3MDG - chains A and B of the 3 polymer chains in the assembly; structure by X-ray diffraction, 2.22 A resolution.

# Chain A (and B)
Molecule: Cleavage and polyadenylation specificity factor subunit 5
From: Homo sapiens
Notes: chain B of this document is another copy of the same molecule, construct and numbering; everything in this record applies to it too
UniProt: O43809 (CPSF5_HUMAN); residue numbers follow UniProt; this construct covers 1-227
Amino-acid sequence (227 residues; numbered 1 to 227; the number before each row is that of its first residue):
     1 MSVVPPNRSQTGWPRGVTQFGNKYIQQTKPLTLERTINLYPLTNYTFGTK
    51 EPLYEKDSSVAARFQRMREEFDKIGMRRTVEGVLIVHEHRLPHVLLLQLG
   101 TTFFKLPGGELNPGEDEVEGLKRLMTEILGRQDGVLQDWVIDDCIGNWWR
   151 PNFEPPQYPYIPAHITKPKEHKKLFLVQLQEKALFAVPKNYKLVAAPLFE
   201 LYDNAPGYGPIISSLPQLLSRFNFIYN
Unresolved in the structure: 1-27 (chain B: 1-17)
Swiss-Prot annotation at these positions:
  - region: Thr102 to Phe104 (Interaction with RNA)
  - motif: Gly109 to Gly130 (Nudix box)
  - site (Interaction with RNA): Glu55, Arg63
  - modified residue: Ser2 (N-acetylserine), Arg15 (Omega-N-methylarginine), Lys23 (N6-acetyllysine), Lys29 (N6-acetyllysine), Tyr40 (Phosphotyrosine), Lys56 (N6-acetyllysine)
  - mutagenesis: Lys23 (K23R: Abolishes acetylation), Lys29 (K29R: No effect on acetylation), Glu55 (E55A: Reduces affinity for UGUA RNA by 88%), Arg63 (R63S: Reduces affinity for UGUA RNA by 99%), Glu81 (E81A: Reduces affinity for UGUA RNA by 12%), Phe103 (F103A: Reduces affinity for UGUA RNA by 99%; F103W: Reduces affinity for UGUA RNA by over 90%), Glu154 (E154A: Reduces affinity for UGUA RNA by 50%), Tyr158 (Y158A: Abolishes interaction with CPSF6; when associated with A-160), Tyr160 (Y160A: Abolishes interaction with CPSF6; when associated with A-158), Leu218 (L218R: Reduces interactions with CPSF6 and CPSF7 and decreases mRNA 3'-processing activity)
Reported in the primary citation:
  - binding site for the 6-nt RNA strand: Glu55, Asp57, Arg63, Leu99, Thr102, Phe103, Phe104, Tyr208, Gly209
  - binding site for glycerol: Glu81, Leu106
  - specificity-determining residues: Glu55
  - mutagenesis - E55A, R63S, E81A, F103A, F103W: decreased binding to RNA
  - conformationally variable residues (loop rearrangement, side-chain flip): Gly21 to Lys29, Arg63
  - mutagenesis - E55A, R63S, E81A, F103A, F103W: decreased binding to the 6-nt RNA strand

# Chain A / chain B interface
Contacting residue pairs - 58 pairs, chain A then chain B:
  Lys29(A) - Glu117(B)  salt bridge
  Leu31(A) - Thr32(B)
  Thr32(A) - Arg35(B)  hydrogen bond
  Thr32(A) - Asp142(B)
  Thr32(A) - Asp143(B)  hydrogen bond
  Thr32(A) - Cys144(B)
  Leu33(A) - Asp142(B)  hydrogen bond (backbone-backbone)
  Leu33(A) - Cys144(B)
  Leu33(A) - Phe175(B)  hydrophobic
  Glu34(A) - Lys173(B)  salt bridge
  Arg35(A) - Thr32(B)
  Leu91(A) - Ile161(B)
  Val118(A) - Leu33(B)  hydrophobic
  Asp142(A) - Thr32(B)  hydrogen bond (backbone-side chain)
  Asp142(A) - Leu33(B)
  Asp143(A) - Thr32(B)
  Asp143(A) - Leu33(B)
  Cys144(A) - Thr32(B)  hydrogen bond (backbone-backbone)
  Cys144(A) - Leu33(B)
  Cys144(A) - Arg221(B)
  Ile145(A) - Arg221(B)
  Gly146(A) - Ser220(B)
  Gly146(A) - Arg221(B)
  Asn147(A) - Ser220(B)  hydrogen bond (side chain-backbone)
  Asn147(A) - Arg221(B)
  Trp148(A) - Tyr202(B)
  Trp148(A) - Gln217(B)
  Gln157(A) - Tyr202(B)
  Tyr158(A) - Tyr202(B)  hydrophobic
  Pro159(A) - Tyr202(B)
  Pro159(A) - Pro216(B)  hydrophobic
  Pro159(A) - Gln217(B)
  Pro159(A) - Ser220(B)
  Tyr160(A) - Phe199(B)
  Tyr160(A) - Tyr202(B)  hydrophobic
  Ala163(A) - Leu91(B)  hydrophobic
  Phe175(A) - Leu33(B)  hydrophobic
  Phe199(A) - Tyr160(B)
  Tyr202(A) - Trp148(B)
  Tyr202(A) - Tyr158(B)  hydrophobic
  Tyr202(A) - Pro159(B)
  Tyr202(A) - Tyr160(B)  hydrophobic
  Tyr202(A) - Pro210(B)
  Pro210(A) - Tyr202(B)
  Ser214(A) - Gln217(B)
  Pro216(A) - Pro159(B)
  Gln217(A) - Trp148(B)
  Gln217(A) - Ser214(B)
  Gln217(A) - Leu218(B)
  Leu218(A) - Gln217(B)
  Ser220(A) - Gly146(B)
  Ser220(A) - Asn147(B)  hydrogen bond (backbone-side chain)
  Ser220(A) - Pro159(B)
  Arg221(A) - Cys144(B)
  Arg221(A) - Ile145(B)
  Arg221(A) - Gly146(B)
  Arg221(A) - Asn147(B)
  Arg221(A) - Arg221(B)
Also at the interface, not in a pair above, chain A (32 interface residues in all): Ile141, Leu198
Also at the interface, not in a pair above, chain B (32 interface residues in all): Val118, Ile141, Trp149, Gln157, Leu198

# Overview
The chain A/chain B interface involves 32 residues from each chain; the contacts include 7 hydrogen bonds and
2 salt bridges. Polar contacts include Lys29(A)-Glu117(B), Glu34(A)-Lys173(B) and Thr32(A)-Arg35(B). From the
paper: a binding site for the 6-nt RNA strand at Glu55(A), Asp57(A) and Arg63(A) among others; E55A, R63S and
E81A of chain A, among others, reduce binding to RNA; 5 substitutions were tested in all.
Chain A and chain B are both Cleavage and polyadenylation specificity factor subunit 5 (Homo sapiens); the
structure, Crystal Structure of the 25kDa Subunit of Human Cleavage factor Im in complex with RNA UUGUAU, was
determined by X-ray diffraction, deposited together with 3MDI.
